Entry 8G9F (electron microscopy, 3.20 A resolution); this record covers chains A and B of the 4 polymer chains in the assembly.

Chain A:
Protein: DNA polymerase alpha catalytic subunit
Source organism: Xenopus laevis
Notes: EC 2.7.7.7
UniProt: Q9DE46 (DPOLA_XENLA); residues 335-1458 here = UniProt positions 335-1458
Sequence (1127 residues; row label = number of the first residue in the row):
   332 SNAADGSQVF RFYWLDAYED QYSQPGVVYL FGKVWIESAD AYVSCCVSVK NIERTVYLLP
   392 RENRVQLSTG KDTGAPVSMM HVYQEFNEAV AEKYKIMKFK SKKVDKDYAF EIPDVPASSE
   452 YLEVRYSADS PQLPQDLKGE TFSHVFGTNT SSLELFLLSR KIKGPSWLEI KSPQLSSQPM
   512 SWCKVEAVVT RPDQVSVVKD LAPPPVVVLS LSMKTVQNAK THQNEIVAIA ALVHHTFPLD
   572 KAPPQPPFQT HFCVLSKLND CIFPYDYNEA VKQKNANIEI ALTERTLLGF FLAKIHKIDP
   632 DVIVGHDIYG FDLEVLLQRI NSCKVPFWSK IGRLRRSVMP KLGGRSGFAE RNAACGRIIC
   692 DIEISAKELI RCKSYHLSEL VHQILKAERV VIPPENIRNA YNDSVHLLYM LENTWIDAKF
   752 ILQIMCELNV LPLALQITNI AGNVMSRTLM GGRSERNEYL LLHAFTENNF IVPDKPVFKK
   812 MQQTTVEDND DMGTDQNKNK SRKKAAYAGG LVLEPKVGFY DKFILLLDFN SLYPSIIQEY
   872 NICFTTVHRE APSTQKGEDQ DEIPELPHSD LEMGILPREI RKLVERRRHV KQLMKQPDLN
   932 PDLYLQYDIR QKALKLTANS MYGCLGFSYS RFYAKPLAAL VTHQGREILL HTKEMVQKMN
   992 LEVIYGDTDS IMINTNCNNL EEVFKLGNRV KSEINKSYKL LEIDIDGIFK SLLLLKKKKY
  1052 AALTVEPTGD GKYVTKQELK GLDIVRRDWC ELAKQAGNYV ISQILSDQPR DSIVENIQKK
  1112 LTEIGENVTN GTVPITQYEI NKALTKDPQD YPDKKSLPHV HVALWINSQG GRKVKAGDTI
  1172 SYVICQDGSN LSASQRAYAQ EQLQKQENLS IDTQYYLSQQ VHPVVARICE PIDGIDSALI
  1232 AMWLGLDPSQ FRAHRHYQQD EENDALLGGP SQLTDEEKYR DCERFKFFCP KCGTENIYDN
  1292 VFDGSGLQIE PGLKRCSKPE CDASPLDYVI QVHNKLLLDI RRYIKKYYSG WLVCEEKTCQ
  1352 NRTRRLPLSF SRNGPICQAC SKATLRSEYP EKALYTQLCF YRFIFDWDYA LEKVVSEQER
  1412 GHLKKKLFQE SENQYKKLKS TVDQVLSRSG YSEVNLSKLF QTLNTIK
Unresolved in the structure: 332-338, 809-840, 881-892, 1244-1250, 1453-1458
Construct notes: expression tag (332-334)
Curated features (UniProtKB/Swiss-Prot):
  - zinc finger: Cys1280 to Pro1310 (CysA-type)
  - motif: Cys1345 to Cys1371 (CysB motif)
  - binding site (Zn(2+)): Cys1280, Cys1283, Cys1307, Cys1312, Cys1345, Cys1350, Cys1368, Cys1371
Bound ions: Zn2+ site 1: Cys1280, Cys1283, Cys1307, Cys1312; Zn2+ site 2: Cys1345, Cys1350, Cys1368, Cys1371

Chain B:
Protein: DNA polymerase alpha subunit B
Source organism: Xenopus laevis
UniProt: Q6DCZ1 (Q6DCZ1_XENLA); numbering as in UniProt (aligned over 1-598)
Sequence (601 residues; numbered -2 to 598; the number before each row is that of its first residue; numbers below 1 keep their minus sign (Ser-2 is residue -2)):
    -2 SNAMSVSAKS IAEELKVFDV NFEDEEVPEK MVELCTVHRL KEEDMVNEWM AFSTTRNLPL
    58 TVGNLNLLEH EVLNKKSARP RPSLKKEKHC GNRDFNTIQE LIEVETAEEN LLDSYATPAK
   118 GSQKRNLSTP EHPQSKRILS INRSPHVLFS PTSFSPSATP SQKYGSRTNR GEVVTTYGEL
   178 QGTTWNGGSG SNTNVELFTS LDEPLTKMYK FMFQKLMDIR EVVSIKIEEL GASLKDHFQI
   238 DEFTSVSLPA QETVTVLGQI GCDSNGKLNS KSVILEGDRE HSAGMQVPVD LSELKDYSLF
   298 PGQVVIMEGT NSTGRRFVPT KLYEGVPLPF HQPSKEFEEC PQQMVITACG PFTTSDTITY
   358 DALKDLIDIV NRDRPDICIL LGPFLDAKHE QIENLQLTVT FEDVFKRCLK MIIEGTRPSG
   418 CHLVIVPSLR DVHHDPVYPQ PPFSCFEPAK EDKERVHFVA DPCTLSVNGV VIGMTSTDLL
   478 FHMGAEEISS SAGAPDRFSR ILRHILTQRS YYPLYPPNEE INIDYEALYS YTPMPVTPDV
   538 FIVPSELRYF IKDVTGCICI NPGRLTKGLV GGTYARFLVK SGAMGSEGKR STCISAQVVR
   598 V
Unresolved in the structure: -2 to 158, 489-492, 582-586
Construct notes: expression tag (-2 to 0)

Interface between chain A and chain B:
Pairs across the interface (115):
  Gln548(A) with Ser309(B); Thr310(B)
  His553(A) with Ser289(B), hydrogen bond; Glu290(B); Ser309(B), hydrogen bond (backbone-side chain)
  Gln554(A) with Ser309(B)
  Asn555(A) with Gln248(B); Ser309(B), hydrogen bond (side chain-backbone)
  Glu645(A) with Gln248(B)
  Val646(A) with Gln248(B)
  Gln649(A) with Gln248(B); Glu249(B)
  Asn652(A) with Glu249(B)
  Leu673(A) with Glu249(B); Thr250(B); Val251(B), hydrophobic
  Gly675(A) with Glu239(B)
  Arg676(A) with Glu239(B), hydrogen bond (backbone-side chain); His278(B), hydrogen bond
  Phe679(A) with Leu245(B), hydrophobic; Pro246(B)
  Lys1137(A) with Asp260(B), salt bridge; Lys268(B); Ser269(B), hydrogen bond
  Asp1141(A) with Asn266(B), hydrogen bond (backbone-side chain); Lys268(B); Ser269(B)
  Pro1143(A) with Ser261(B); Gly263(B); Lys264(B); Asn266(B); Ser269(B)
  Asp1144(A) with Ser261(B), hydrogen bond; Asn262(B), hydrogen bond (side chain-backbone); Gly263(B), hydrogen bond (side chain-backbone)
  Ile1321(A) with Thr395(B); Val396(B); Thr397(B)
  Gln1322(A) with Leu392(B); Leu394(B)
  His1324(A) with Thr397(B)
  Asn1325(A) with Leu392(B); Val396(B); Thr397(B); Phe398(B)
  Lys1326(A) with Leu392(B)
  Leu1328(A) with Phe398(B), hydrophobic
  Leu1329(A) with Ile389(B); Val429(B), hydrophobic
  Arg1332(A) with Ala384(B); Leu426(B), hydrogen bond (side chain-backbone); Asp428(B), hydrogen bond (side chain-backbone); Val429(B); His431(B), hydrogen bond (side chain-backbone); Pro433(B)
  Ile1335(A) with Pro433(B); Asn519(B)
  Lys1336(A) with Glu516(B), hydrogen bond (side chain-backbone); Asn519(B)
  Tyr1338(A) with Met209(B); Phe210(B); Gln211(B), hydrogen bond (side chain-backbone)
  Tyr1339(A) with Phe208(B); Met209(B), hydrogen bond (side chain-backbone); Gln211(B); Asn519(B); Ile520(B); Asp521(B), hydrogen bond
  Trp1342(A) with Asn262(B)
  Arg1353(A) with Asn262(B), hydrogen bond (backbone-side chain)
  Thr1354(A) with Asn262(B)
  Arg1355(A) with Asn262(B), hydrogen bond (backbone-side chain); Pro513(B); Pro514(B), hydrogen bond (side chain-backbone)
  Arg1356(A) with Gln256(B); Glu273(B), salt bridge; Gln283(B); Pro513(B)
  Leu1357(A) with Leu213(B); Ile216(B), hydrophobic; Tyr512(B), hydrogen bond (backbone-side chain)
  Pro1358(A) with Glu273(B); Gln283(B)
  Leu1359(A) with Arg217(B), hydrogen bond (backbone-side chain); Val220(B), hydrophobic; Ile224(B), hydrophobic; Glu273(B), hydrogen bond (backbone-side chain); Gly274(B); Gly281(B)
  Ser1360(A) with Gly281(B), hydrogen bond (backbone-backbone); Met282(B)
  Phe1361(A) with Leu213(B); Met214(B), hydrophobic; Arg217(B)
  Pro1366(A) with Leu213(B), hydrophobic
  Gln1369(A) with Gln283(B)
  Glu1382(A) with Phe210(B); Gln211(B)
  Leu1385(A) with Met209(B), hydrophobic
  Leu1389(A) with Met209(B), hydrophobic
  Val1436(A) with Met209(B)
  Ser1438(A) with Lys207(B), hydrogen bond (backbone-side chain)
  Arg1439(A) with Met205(B); Lys207(B); Phe208(B), hydrogen bond (backbone-backbone); Met209(B); Asp432(B), salt bridge
  Ser1440(A) with Lys207(B); Phe208(B); Met209(B)
  Gly1441(A) with Lys207(B); Phe208(B), hydrogen bond (backbone-backbone); Phe210(B)
  Tyr1442(A) with Phe210(B)
  Glu1444(A) with Lys207(B), salt bridge
Interface residues without a listed pair, chain A (54 interface residues in all): Lys551, Phe642, Leu1343, Leu1376
Interface residues without a listed pair, chain B (76 interface residues in all): Lys212, Ser221, Phe240, Thr241, Gly258, Cys259, Ile271, Asp275, Ala280, Asp287, Thr307, Arg313, Val315, Glu390, Arg427, Val434, Asn515

Overview:
The interface between chain A and chain B involves 54 residues on one side and 76 on the other; the contacts
include 27 hydrogen bonds and 4 salt bridges. Among the polar pairs are Lys1137(A)-Asp260(B),
Arg1356(A)-Glu273(B) and Arg1439(A)-Asp432(B).
Here chain A is DNA polymerase alpha catalytic subunit and chain B is DNA polymerase alpha subunit B, both
from Xenopus laevis. Entry 8G9F (Complete auto-inhibitory complex of Xenopus laevis DNA polymerase
alpha-primase) was determined by electron microscopy (same publication as 8G99, 8G9L, 8G9N, 8G9O, 8UCU, 8UCV
and 8 further entries).
